PDB entry 7OBA | electron microscopy, 3.10 A resolution | chains A and B of the 14 polymer chains in the assembly

Chain A:
Molecule: DNA-directed RNA polymerase I subunit RPA1
Organism: Homo sapiens
Notes: EC 2.7.7.6
UniProt: O95602 (RPA1_HUMAN); residue numbers follow UniProt; this construct covers 1-1720
Chain sequence (1720 residues; row label = number of the first residue in the row):
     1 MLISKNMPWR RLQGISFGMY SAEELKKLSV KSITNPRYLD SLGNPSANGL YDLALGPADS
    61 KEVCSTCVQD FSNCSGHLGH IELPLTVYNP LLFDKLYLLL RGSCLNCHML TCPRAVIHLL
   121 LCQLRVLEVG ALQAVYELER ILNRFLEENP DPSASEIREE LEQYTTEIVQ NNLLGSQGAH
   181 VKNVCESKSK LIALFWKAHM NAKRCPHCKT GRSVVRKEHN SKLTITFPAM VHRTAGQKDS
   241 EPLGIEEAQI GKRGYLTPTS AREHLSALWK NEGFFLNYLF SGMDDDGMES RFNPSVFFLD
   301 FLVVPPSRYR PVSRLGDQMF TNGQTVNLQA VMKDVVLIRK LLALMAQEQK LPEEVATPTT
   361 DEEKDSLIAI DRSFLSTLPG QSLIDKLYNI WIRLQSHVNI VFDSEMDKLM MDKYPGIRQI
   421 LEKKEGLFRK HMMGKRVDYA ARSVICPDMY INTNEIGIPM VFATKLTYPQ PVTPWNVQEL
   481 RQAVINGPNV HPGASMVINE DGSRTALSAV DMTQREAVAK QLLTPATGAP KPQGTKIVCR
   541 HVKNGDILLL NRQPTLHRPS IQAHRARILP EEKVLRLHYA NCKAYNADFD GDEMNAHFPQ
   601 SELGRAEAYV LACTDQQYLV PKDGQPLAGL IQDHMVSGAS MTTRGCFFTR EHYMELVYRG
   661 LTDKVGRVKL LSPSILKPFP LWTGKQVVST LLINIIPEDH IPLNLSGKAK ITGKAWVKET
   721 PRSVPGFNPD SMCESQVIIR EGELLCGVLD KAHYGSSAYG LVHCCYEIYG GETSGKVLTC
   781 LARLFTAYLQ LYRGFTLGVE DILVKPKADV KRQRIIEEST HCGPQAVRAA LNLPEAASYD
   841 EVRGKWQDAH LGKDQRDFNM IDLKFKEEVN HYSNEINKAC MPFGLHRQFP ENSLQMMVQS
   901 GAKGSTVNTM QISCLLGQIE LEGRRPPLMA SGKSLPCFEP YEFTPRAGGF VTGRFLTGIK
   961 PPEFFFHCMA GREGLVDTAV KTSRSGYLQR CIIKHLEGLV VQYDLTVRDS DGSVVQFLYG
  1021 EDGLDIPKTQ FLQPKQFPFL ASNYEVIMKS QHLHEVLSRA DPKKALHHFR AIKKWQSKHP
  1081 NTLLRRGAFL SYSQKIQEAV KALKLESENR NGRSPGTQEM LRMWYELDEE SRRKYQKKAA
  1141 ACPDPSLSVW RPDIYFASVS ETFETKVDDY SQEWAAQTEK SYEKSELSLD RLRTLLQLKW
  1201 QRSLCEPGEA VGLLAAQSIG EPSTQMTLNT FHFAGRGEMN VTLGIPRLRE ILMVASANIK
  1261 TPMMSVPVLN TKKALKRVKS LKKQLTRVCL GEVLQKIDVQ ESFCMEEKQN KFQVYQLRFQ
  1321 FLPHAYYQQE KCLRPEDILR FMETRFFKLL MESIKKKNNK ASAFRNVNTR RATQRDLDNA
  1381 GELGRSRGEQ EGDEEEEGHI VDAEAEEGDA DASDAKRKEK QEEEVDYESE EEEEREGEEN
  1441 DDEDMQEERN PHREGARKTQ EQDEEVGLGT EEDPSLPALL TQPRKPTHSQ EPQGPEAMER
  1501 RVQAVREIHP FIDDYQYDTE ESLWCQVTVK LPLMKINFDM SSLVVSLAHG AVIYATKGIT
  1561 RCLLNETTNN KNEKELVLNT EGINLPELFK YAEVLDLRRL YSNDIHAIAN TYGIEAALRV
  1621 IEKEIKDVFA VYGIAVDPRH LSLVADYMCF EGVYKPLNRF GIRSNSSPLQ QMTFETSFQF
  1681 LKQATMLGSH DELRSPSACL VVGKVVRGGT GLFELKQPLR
Unresolved in the structure: 1-4, 230-253, 313-321, 355-373, 982-984, 1230-1238, 1361-1364, 1376-1500, 1720
Ion coordination: Zn2+ site 1: C64, C67, C74, H77; Zn2+ site 2: C104, C107, C205
Swiss-Prot annotation at these positions:
  - region: D403 to G416 (Rudder)
  - binding site (Zn(2+)): C64, C67, C74, H77, C104, C107, C205, C208
  - binding site (DNA): K424, R429, R436, R1249
  - binding site (RNA): R552, D592
  - binding site (Mg(2+)): D588, D590, D592
  - site (NTP recognition and base pairing): P554, G798
  - modified residue (Phosphoserine): S240, S1386
  - natural variant: D59 (D59V: In AFDCIN; uncertain significance), R393 (R393H: In AFDCIN; uncertain significance), R481 (R481K: In AFDCIN; uncertain significance), M496 (M496I: In AFDCIN), E593 (E593Q: In AFDCIN), T642 (T642N: In HLD27), S934 (S934L: In HLD27; uncertain significance), V1241 (V1241I: In AFDCIN), Q1284 to R1720 (deletion: In AFDCIN; uncertain significance), V1299 (V1299F: In AFDCIN; uncertain significance), E1330 (deletion: In AFDCIN), C1562 (C1562F: In AFDCIN), 2 further natural variant entries in UniProt

Chain B:
Molecule: DNA-directed RNA polymerase I subunit RPA2
Organism: Homo sapiens
Notes: EC 2.7.7.6
UniProt: Q9H9Y6 (RPA2_HUMAN); residues 1-1135 here = UniProt positions 1-1135
Chain sequence (1135 residues; numbered 1 to 1135; the number before each row is that of its first residue):
     1 MDPGSRWRNL PSGPSLKHLT DPSYGIPREQ QKAALQELTR AHVESFNYAV HEGLGLAVQA
    61 IPPFEFAFKD ERISFTILDA VISPPTVPKG TICKEANVYP AECRGRRSTY RGKLTADINW
   121 AVNGISKGII KQFLGYVPIM VKSKLCNLRN LPPQALIEHH EEAEEMGGYF IINGIEKVIR
   181 MLIMPRRNFP IAMIRPKWKT RGPGYTQYGV SMHCVREEHS AVNMNLHYLE NGTVMLNFIY
   241 RKELFFLPLG FALKALVSFS DYQIFQELIK GKEDDSFLRN SVSQMLRIVM EEGCSTQKQV
   301 LNYLGECFRV KLNVPDWYPN EQAAEFLFNQ CICIHLKSNT EKFYMLCLMT RKLFALAKGE
   361 CMEDNPDSLV NQEVLTPGQL FLMFLKEKLE GWLVSIKIAF DKKAQKTSVS MNTDNLMRIF
   421 TMGIDLTKPF EYLFATGNLR SKTGLGLLQD SGLCVVADKL NFIRYLSHFR CVHRGADFAK
   481 MRTTTVRRLL PESWGFLCPV HTPDGEPCGL MNHLTAVCEV VTQFVYTASI PALLCNLGVT
   541 PIDGAPHRSY SECYPVLLDG VMVGWVDKDL APGIADSLRH FKVLREKRIP PWMEVVLIPM
   601 TGKPSLYPGL FLFTTPCRLV RPVQNLALGK EELIGTMEQI FMNVAIFEDE VFAGVTTHQE
   661 LFPHSLLSVI ANFIPFSDHN QSPRNMYQCQ MGKQTMGFPL LTYQDRSDNK LYRLQTPQSP
   721 LVRPSMYDYY DMDNYPIGTN AIVAVISYTG YDMEDAMIVN KASWERGFAH GSVYKSEFID
   781 LSEKIKQGDS SLVFGIKPGD PRVLQKLDDD GLPFIGAKLQ YGDPYYSYLN LNTGESFVMY
   841 YKSKENCVVD NIKVCSNDTG SGKFKCVCIT MRVPRNPTIG DKFASRHGQK GILSRLWPAE
   901 DMPFTESGMV PDILFNPHGF PSRMTIGMLI ESMAGKSAAL HGLCHDATPF IFSEENSALE
   961 YFGEMLKAAG YNFYGTERLY SGISGLELEA DIFIGVVYYQ RLRHMVSDKF QVRTTGARDR
  1021 VTNQPIGGRN VQGGIRFGEM ERDALLAHGT SFLLHDRLFN CSDRSVAHVC VKCGSLLSPL
  1081 LEKPPPSWSA MRNRKYNCTL CSRSDTIDTV SVPYVFRYFV AELAAMNIKV KLDVV
Unresolved in the structure: 1027-1033, 1135
Ion coordination: Zn2+: C1070, C1073, C1098
Swiss-Prot annotation at these positions:
  - zinc finger: C1070 to C1101 (C4-type)
  - region: I194 to Y208 (Loop B), L236 to L247 (Loop A), L439 to L453 (Fork loop 1), R474 to L489 (Fork loop 2)
  - binding site (RNA): R180, D367, K890
  - binding site (Mg(2+)): D755
  - binding site (DNA): R1020, R1036
  - binding site (Zn(2+)): C1070, C1073, C1098, C1101
  - site: Y687 (Active site gating)
  - modified residue: S1051 (Phosphoserine)
  - natural variant: S682 (S682R: In TCS4; uncertain significance), R1003 (R1003C: In TCS4; R1003S: In TCS4)

Interface between chain A and chain B:
Contacting residue pairs - 395 pairs, chain A then chain B:
  P8(A) with T1109(B); V1110(B)
  R10(A) with D1108(B), salt bridge; T1109(B); V1110(B); V1134(B)
  R11(A) with V1134(B)
  L12(A) with V1110(B), hydrophobic; L1132(B), hydrophobic; D1133(B)
  Q13(A) with D1133(B), hydrogen bond (backbone-backbone)
  G14(A) with D1133(B), hydrogen bond (backbone-backbone)
  I15(A) with F1116(B), hydrophobic; V1130(B), hydrophobic; K1131(B); L1132(B), hydrophobic
  S16(A) with V1130(B); K1131(B), hydrogen bond (backbone-backbone)
  F17(A) with K1129(B); V1130(B), hydrophobic
  G18(A) with I1128(B); K1129(B), hydrogen bond (backbone-backbone)
  M19(A) with N1127(B); I1128(B), hydrophobic; K1129(B)
  Y20(A) with A1124(B), hydrophobic; N1127(B), hydrogen bond (backbone-backbone); I1128(B); K1129(B)
  E24(A) with L1100(B)
  L25(A) with N1127(B)
  K27(A) with T1099(B), hydrogen bond (backbone-side chain); L1100(B)
  L28(A) with S1078(B); L1100(B), hydrophobic
  P57(A) with R1020(B)
  A58(A) with R1020(B), hydrogen bond (backbone-side chain)
  D59(A) with R1020(B)
  C67(A) with L1081(B)
  V68(A) with K1083(B); P1084(B)
  F71(A) with R1020(B)
  S75(A) with R1117(B), hydrogen bond
  H77(A) with L1080(B)
  L78(A) with L1077(B), hydrophobic
  L91(A) with M1126(B); I1128(B), hydrophobic
  M283(A) with K1129(B), hydrogen bond (backbone-side chain)
  L299(A) with N1127(B)
  V303(A) with A1124(B); N1127(B)
  P305(A) with A1121(B); E1122(B)
  R308(A) with R1020(B); V1021(B); Y1114(B), hydrogen bond
  Y309(A) with V1021(B); Y1114(B), hydrophobic; R1117(B), hydrogen bond (side chain-backbone); Y1118(B), hydrophobic; A1121(B), hydrophobic
  P311(A) with R1020(B); V1021(B), hydrophobic
  Q324(A) with E1122(B)
  F402(A) with A1125(B); M1126(B), hydrophobic; N1127(B)
  I417(A) with E1122(B); M1126(B), hydrophobic
  I420(A) with Y1118(B)
  L421(A) with F1119(B), hydrophobic
  L427(A) with Y1118(B), hydrophobic
  F428(A) with F1119(B), hydrophobic
  R429(A) with R1036(B), hydrogen bond (backbone-side chain); E1039(B), salt bridge
  K430(A) with R1036(B), hydrogen bond (backbone-side chain)
  H431(A) with Q1024(B); V1115(B)
  M432(A) with V1115(B), hydrophobic; F1116(B), hydrophobic; F1119(B), hydrophobic
  M433(A) with E1039(B); R1042(B), hydrogen bond (backbone-side chain); L1058(B)
  G434(A) with R1036(B), hydrogen bond (backbone-side chain)
  K435(A) with F1037(B), hydrogen bond (backbone-backbone); L1058(B); S1062(B); D1063(B)
  R436(A) with P1025(B); I1026(B), hydrogen bond (side chain-backbone); G1034(B), hydrogen bond (side chain-backbone); I1035(B); R1036(B); S1062(B)
  V437(A) with P1025(B); I1035(B), hydrogen bond (backbone-backbone); R1057(B); C1061(B), hydrophobic
  D438(A) with G1016(B); P1025(B); R1057(B), hydrogen bond (backbone-side chain)
  Y439(A) with R1013(B), hydrogen bond (backbone-backbone); T1014(B); T1015(B); R1057(B), hydrogen bond (backbone-side chain)
  A440(A) with Q1011(B); V1012(B); R1013(B), hydrogen bond (backbone-backbone); I1035(B); R1057(B)
  A441(A) with Q1011(B); V1012(B), hydrophobic; I1035(B)
  R442(A) with K1009(B); F1010(B); Q1011(B), hydrogen bond (backbone-backbone)
  V444(A) with S1007(B)
  P447(A) with M753(B); A756(B), hydrophobic; S894(B)
  D448(A) with Y751(B), hydrogen bond
  M449(A) with G750(B); Y751(B)
  Y450(A) with Y751(B)
  F462(A) with F1010(B), hydrophobic; V1012(B), hydrophobic
  K465(A) with V1012(B); T1014(B)
  L466(A) with R1013(B)
  T467(A) with T1014(B), hydrogen bond
  L549(A) with L1053(B), hydrophobic
  N551(A) with F1037(B); E1041(B)
  Q553(A) with E1041(B), hydrogen bond
  T555(A) with M1040(B); E1041(B), hydrogen bond; A1044(B)
  H557(A) with A1044(B)
  R558(A) with A1047(B); H1048(B)
  I561(A) with A1044(B), hydrophobic; L1045(B), hydrophobic; H1048(B), hydrogen bond (backbone-side chain)
  R576(A) with I879(B); S894(B), hydrogen bond (side chain-backbone); R895(B)
  Y579(A) with G750(B), hydrogen bond (side chain-backbone); Y751(B); D752(B); M753(B), hydrophobic
  A587(A) with E754(B)
  D588(A) with E754(B)
  F589(A) with E754(B); I892(B)
  D590(A) with K882(B)
  E593(A) with K1009(B)
  N595(A) with I1035(B)
  H597(A) with F1037(B); R1057(B), hydrogen bond
  F598(A) with R1057(B), hydrogen bond (backbone-side chain)
  S601(A) with D1056(B), hydrogen bond
  L603(A) with F1052(B)
  G604(A) with L1053(B); D1056(B), hydrogen bond (backbone-side chain)
  E607(A) with T1050(B); F1052(B); L1053(B)
  A608(A) with L1053(B)
  L611(A) with H1048(B); T1050(B)
  Q617(A) with H1048(B), hydrogen bond
  I631(A) with E754(B)
  Q632(A) with M753(B); E754(B), hydrogen bond (side chain-backbone); N916(B); H918(B), hydrogen bond (backbone-side chain)
  D633(A) with S747(B); T749(B); M753(B), hydrogen bond (backbone-side chain); N916(B); H918(B), salt bridge
  H634(A) with M753(B)
  V636(A) with H918(B)
  T786(A) with T749(B); G750(B)
  L789(A) with S747(B); L988(B)
  Q790(A) with Y748(B); S981(B), hydrogen bond (backbone-side chain); I983(B); L988(B)
  L791(A) with I983(B), hydrophobic; S984(B)
  Y792(A) with E987(B); L988(B); E989(B), hydrogen bond (backbone-backbone)
  R793(A) with L988(B)
  G794(A) with L988(B); A990(B)
  F795(A) with V745(B); I746(B); S747(B), hydrogen bond (backbone-backbone); P917(B); H918(B)
  T796(A) with V745(B), hydrogen bond (side chain-backbone); P917(B); D991(B); I992(B); F993(B), hydrogen bond (side chain-backbone)
  L797(A) with V745(B); F920(B), hydrophobic; L929(B), hydrophobic; F993(B)
  G798(A) with L929(B); F993(B)
  V799(A) with L929(B), hydrophobic; M933(B), hydrophobic; L959(B), hydrophobic; Y974(B)
  E800(A) with Y974(B)
  I802(A) with I926(B), hydrophobic; L929(B), hydrophobic
  L803(A) with Y974(B), hydrophobic
  R812(A) with E954(B), salt bridge
  Q813(A) with E954(B)
  Q847(A) with K603(B)
  D848(A) with K603(B)
  L851(A) with M362(B), hydrophobic; P604(B); S605(B)
  H886(A) with Y974(B), hydrogen bond
  L894(A) with P921(B), hydrophobic
  M897(A) with P917(B); H918(B), hydrogen bond; P921(B), hydrophobic
  A902(A) with H918(B)
  K903(A) with H918(B); S922(B)
  N908(A) with P921(B); M924(B)
  Q911(A) with M924(B)
  I912(A) with F920(B), hydrophobic; M924(B), hydrophobic; I926(B), hydrophobic
  E922(A) with R488(B), salt bridge
  P927(A) with P491(B)
  M929(A) with P491(B); E492(B); I640(B), hydrophobic
  A930(A) with E492(B); I640(B)
  S931(A) with I640(B), hydrogen bond (side chain-backbone); F641(B)
  K933(A) with I640(B); M642(B), hydrogen bond (side chain-backbone); N643(B)
  S934(A) with P491(B)
  L935(A) with P491(B), hydrophobic; W494(B), hydrophobic
  P936(A) with W494(B); Q639(B); M642(B); N643(B); V644(B), hydrogen bond (backbone-backbone)
  C937(A) with W494(B), hydrophobic; V644(B); I646(B), hydrophobic
  F938(A) with N643(B), hydrogen bond (backbone-side chain)
  E939(A) with N643(B)
  P940(A) with N643(B)
  R946(A) with E650(B), salt bridge
  G953(A) with E954(B)
  F955(A) with H679(B), hydrogen bond (backbone-side chain); N680(B); Q681(B); I926(B)
  L956(A) with H679(B), hydrogen bond (backbone-side chain); L959(B), hydrophobic
  T957(A) with H679(B); S953(B); E954(B), hydrogen bond
  G958(A) with D678(B); H679(B); E954(B)
  I959(A) with D678(B), hydrogen bond (backbone-backbone); F950(B)
  P961(A) with W494(B); P663(B); L666(B), hydrophobic; F950(B), hydrophobic
  F964(A) with L667(B), hydrophobic; S677(B); F950(B), hydrophobic
  F965(A) with L489(B), hydrophobic; L490(B); P491(B), hydrophobic; W494(B), hydrophobic; P499(B), hydrophobic
  H967(A) with Q681(B); S682(B), hydrogen bond
  C968(A) with L489(B); P499(B), hydrophobic; V500(B), hydrophobic; S682(B); M686(B)
  M969(A) with L489(B)
  R972(A) with L489(B); C498(B); P499(B), hydrogen bond (side chain-backbone); T502(B); G509(B); N512(B), hydrogen bond; M686(B)
  E973(A) with T484(B); R488(B), salt bridge
  L975(A) with M686(B), hydrophobic
  V976(A) with T484(B); R487(B); C508(B), hydrophobic
  D977(A) with T484(B), hydrogen bond
  A979(A) with D504(B); G505(B)
  V980(A) with M481(B); R482(B); T483(B); R487(B)
  R990(A) with E1039(B), salt bridge
  I993(A) with D1043(B)
  A1210(A) with L1046(B)
  L1213(A) with D1043(B); L1046(B), hydrophobic
  L1214(A) with A1047(B), hydrophobic
  Q1217(A) with D1043(B), hydrogen bond
  R1365(A) with P203(B); N231(B); M235(B); P248(B)
  N1366(A) with I288(B); E292(B), hydrogen bond
  V1367(A) with M235(B), hydrophobic; F246(B); P248(B)
  N1368(A) with F246(B); L247(B); P248(B); F251(B); Y303(B); F308(B)
  T1369(A) with F246(B)
  R1370(A) with L244(B); F245(B); C307(B), hydrogen bond (side chain-backbone); F308(B); V310(B); K311(B)
  R1371(A) with R201(B), hydrogen bond (side chain-backbone); E243(B); L244(B), hydrogen bond (backbone-backbone); F246(B)
  A1372(A) with E243(B); K311(B)
  T1373(A) with L244(B)
  R1375(A) with K197(B), hydrogen bond (side chain-backbone); W198(B); R201(B)
  N1537(A) with N280(B); Q284(B), hydrogen bond
  D1539(A) with E230(B)
  S1542(A) with E230(B), hydrogen bond
  M1672(A) with F1119(B), hydrophobic
  F1678(A) with M1126(B), hydrophobic
  L1681(A) with L1123(B), hydrophobic; M1126(B), hydrophobic
  T1685(A) with I1128(B)
  P1696(A) with R1042(B), hydrogen bond (backbone-side chain)
  S1697(A) with R1042(B)
  L1700(A) with R1042(B); L1054(B), hydrophobic; L1058(B), hydrophobic
  V1701(A) with P1113(B); F1116(B)
  V1702(A) with P1113(B); F1116(B), hydrophobic
  G1703(A) with F1059(B); S1111(B); P1113(B)
  V1705(A) with S1051(B); F1052(B), hydrophobic
  V1706(A) with L1046(B), hydrophobic; S1051(B)
  T1710(A) with G1049(B); S1051(B), hydrogen bond; F1052(B)
  G1711(A) with S1051(B)
Also at the interface, not in a pair above, chain A (216 interface residues in all): S60, T66, Q69, N89, P306, V312, C446, V461, E572, K573, V574, C582, G591, P599, Q600, A612, R659, G844, G904, L921, T952, R954, K960, P962, Q989, E997, E1209, L1669, K1704, G1709
Also at the interface, not in a pair above, chain B (207 interface residues in all): T200, L229, K242, R287, L304, S493, E506, T601, L606, F647, V655, P683, N685, W897, F952, S957, L986, R1018, T1022, N1023, G1038, H1055, N1060, V1066, V1071, S1075, V1112

Summary:
Chain A and chain B form an interface of 216 and 207 residues respectively; the contacts include 68 hydrogen
bonds and 8 salt bridges. Among the polar pairs are R10(A)-D1108(B), R429(A)-E1039(B) and D633(A)-H918(B).
Here chain A is DNA-directed RNA polymerase I subunit RPA1 and chain B is DNA-directed RNA polymerase I
subunit RPA2, both from Homo sapiens. Entry 7OBA (Cryo-EM structure of human RNA Polymerase I in complex with
RRN3) was determined by electron microscopy (same publication as 7OB9 and 7OBB).
